PDB entry 9BLY | electron microscopy, 3.50 A resolution | chains I and J of the 12 polymer chains in the assembly

Chain I (and J):
Name: Dynein light chain 1, cytoplasmic
Organism: Homo sapiens
Notes: chain J of this document is another copy of the same molecule, construct and numbering; everything in this record applies to it too
Reference sequence: P63167 (DYL1_HUMAN); numbering as in UniProt (aligned over 1-89)
Chain sequence (89 residues; numbered 1 to 89; the number before each row is that of its first residue):
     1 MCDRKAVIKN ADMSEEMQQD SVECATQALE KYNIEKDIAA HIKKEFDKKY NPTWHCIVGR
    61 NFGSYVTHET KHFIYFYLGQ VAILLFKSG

Interface between chain I and chain J:
Contacting residue pairs (49; chain I residue first):
  Glu35(I) with Asn61(J); Phe62(J); Gly63(J)
  Lys36(I) with Gly63(J); Ser64(J)
  Ala39(I) with Gly63(J)
  Ala40(I) with Tyr65(J), hydrophobic
  Lys43(I) with Tyr65(J); Val66(J); Thr67(J), hydrogen bond
  Thr53(I) with Thr67(J)
  His55(I) with Val66(J); Thr67(J); Phe86(J); Ser88(J)
  Cys56(I) with Tyr65(J)
  Ile57(I) with Ile57(J), hydrophobic; Gly63(J)
  Val58(I) with Phe62(J); Gly63(J), hydrogen bond (backbone-backbone)
  Gly59(I) with Asn61(J)
  Arg60(I) with Asn61(J), hydrogen bond (backbone-backbone)
  Asn61(I) with Glu35(J); Gly59(J); Arg60(J), hydrogen bond (backbone-backbone); Asn61(J), hydrogen bond (backbone-backbone)
  Phe62(I) with Glu35(J), hydrogen bond (backbone-side chain); Lys36(J); Ile57(J), hydrophobic; Val58(J)
  Gly63(I) with Glu35(J), hydrogen bond (backbone-side chain); Lys36(J); Ala39(J); Ile57(J); Val58(J), hydrogen bond (backbone-backbone)
  Ser64(I) with Lys36(J), hydrogen bond
  Tyr65(I) with Ala40(J), hydrophobic; Lys43(J); Lys44(J); Cys56(J)
  Val66(I) with His55(J)
  Thr67(I) with Lys43(J), hydrogen bond; Thr53(J); His55(J), hydrogen bond (backbone-side chain)
  Phe86(I) with His55(J)
  Ser88(I) with His55(J), hydrogen bond; Ser88(J), hydrogen bond (side chain-backbone)
  Gly89(I) with Ser88(J); Gly89(J)
Interface residues without a listed pair, chain I (25 interface residues in all): Lys44, Trp54, Tyr75
Interface residues without a listed pair, chain J (24 interface residues in all): Trp54

Summary:
25 residues of chain I and 24 residues of chain J are in contact; the contacts include 13 hydrogen bonds.
Polar contacts include Lys43(I)-Thr67(J), Phe62(I)-Glu35(J) and Gly63(I)-Glu35(J).
Both chains are Dynein light chain 1, cytoplasmic (Homo sapiens). Entry 9BLY (Composite structure of
full-length human dynein-1 in phi-particle conformation) was determined by electron microscopy.
